Entry 9BGM (electron microscopy, 3.10 A resolution); this record covers chains i and j of the 36 polymer chains in the assembly.

[Chain i]
Name: gp75 tail tube
Organism: Pseudomonas phage vB_PaeP_DEV
UniProt: A0A2K8I3N9 (A0A2K8I3N9_9CAUD); residues 1-321 here = UniProt positions 1-321
Amino-acid sequence (321 residues; row label = number of the first residue in the row):
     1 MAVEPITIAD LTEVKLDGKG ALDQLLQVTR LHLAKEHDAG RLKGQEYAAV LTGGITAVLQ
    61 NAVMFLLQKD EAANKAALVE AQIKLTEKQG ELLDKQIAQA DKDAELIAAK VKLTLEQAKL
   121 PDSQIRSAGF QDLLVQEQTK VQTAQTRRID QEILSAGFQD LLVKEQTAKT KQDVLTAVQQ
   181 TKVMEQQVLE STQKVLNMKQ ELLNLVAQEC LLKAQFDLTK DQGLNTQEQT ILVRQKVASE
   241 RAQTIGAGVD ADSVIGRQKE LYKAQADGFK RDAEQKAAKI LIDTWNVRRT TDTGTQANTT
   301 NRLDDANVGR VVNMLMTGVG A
Disordered / not traced: 1, 159-321

[Chain j]
Name: gp83 head-to-tail
Organism: Pseudomonas phage vB_PaeP_DEV
UniProt: A0A2K8I0C0 (A0A2K8I0C0_9CAUD); residue numbers follow UniProt; this construct covers 1-244
Amino-acid sequence (244 residues; row label = number of the first residue in the row):
     1 MTIQLKQVID LLAEGELSNI KYVNIDTGAL VLERVPSLIR AINLGVLDLH KRFLLKEGML
    61 KIQLEEGRRL YPLRPAYQVG QKPKPGVPQF ITEGNKLGRQ SILKIEKIIG DNGVEYYLND
   121 TWQPLNITTP EFDVLEISDE FYCHSSSKTL EVRYRRAPTP MKICVDNLDS WGCIDIDLPY
   181 THLQALLYFV ASRCQTPIGF MENTAQEGFN FSQKYEAECA NLDAQNLRID PVGNQDRFTR
   241 GGWV
Disordered / not traced: 1

[Chain i / chain j interface]
Residue-residue contacts (23):
  A34(i) with D26(j)
  H37(i) with N19(j), hydrogen bond (side chain-backbone); I20(j); K21(j); N24(j); D26(j), salt bridge
  D38(i) with K21(j); R34(j), hydrogen bond (backbone-side chain)
  G40(i) with K21(j)
  L42(i) with F200(j), hydrophobic
  K43(i) with N19(j); Q195(j); I198(j); T204(j), hydrogen bond (side chain-backbone); E207(j), salt bridge
  G44(i) with N19(j), hydrogen bond (backbone-backbone)
  Q45(i) with N19(j), hydrogen bond; T204(j); E207(j)
  E46(i) with G199(j); F200(j); T204(j), hydrogen bond
  A49(i) with M201(j), hydrophobic
Interface residues without a listed pair, chain i (13 interface residues in all): L33, A39, Y47
Interface residues without a listed pair, chain j (14 interface residues in all): L32

[Summary]
Chain i and chain j form an interface of 13 and 14 residues respectively, with 6 hydrogen bonds and 2 salt
bridges. Among the polar pairs are H37(i)-D26(j), K43(i)-E207(j) and H37(i)-N19(j).
Chain i is gp75 tail tube and chain j is gp83 head-to-tail, both from Pseudomonas phage vB_PaeP_DEV; the
structure, Pseudomonas phage DEV neck and tail (portal, head-to-tail and tail tube proteins), was determined
by electron microscopy, deposited together with 9COD, 9BGN, 9BGO and 8VXQ.
